Entry 1I33 (X-ray diffraction, 3.00 A resolution); this record covers chains A and C of the 4 polymer chains in the assembly.

# Chain A (and C)
Name: Glyceraldehyde 3-phosphate dehydrogenase
Organism: Leishmania mexicana
Notes: EC 1.2.1.12; chain C of this document is another copy of the same molecule, construct and numbering; everything in this record applies to it too
Reference sequence: Q27890 (G3PG_LEIME); numbering as in UniProt (aligned over 1-360)
Sequence (360 residues; numbered 1 to 360; the number before each row is that of its first residue):
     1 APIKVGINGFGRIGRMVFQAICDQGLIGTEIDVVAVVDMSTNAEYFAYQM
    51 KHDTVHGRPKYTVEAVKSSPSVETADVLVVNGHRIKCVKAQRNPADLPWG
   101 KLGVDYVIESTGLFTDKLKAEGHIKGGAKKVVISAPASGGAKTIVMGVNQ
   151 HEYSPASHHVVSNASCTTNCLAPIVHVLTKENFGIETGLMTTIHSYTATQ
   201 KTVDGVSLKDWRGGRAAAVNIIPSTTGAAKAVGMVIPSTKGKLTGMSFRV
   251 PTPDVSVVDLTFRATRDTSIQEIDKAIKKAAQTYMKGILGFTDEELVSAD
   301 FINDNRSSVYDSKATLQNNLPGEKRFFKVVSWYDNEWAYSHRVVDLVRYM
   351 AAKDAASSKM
Not modelled in the structure: 359-360
Residues lining bound ligands: INHIBITORS (TND; n-1,2,3,4-tetrahydronaphth-1-yl-2'-[3,5-dimethoxybenzamido]-2'-deoxy-adenosine): Asn8, Gly9, Phe10, Gly11, Val37, Asp38, Met39, Ser40, Tyr45, Phe46, Ala90, Gln91, Arg92, Thr111, Leu113, Phe114
What the authors report for this chain:
  - binding site for INHIBITORS: Asp38, Met39, Arg92, Leu113

# Interface between chain A and chain C
Residue-residue contacts (14; chain A residue first):
  Tyr48(A) - Glu295(C)  hydrogen bond (side chain-backbone)
  Lys51(A) - Glu294(C)  salt bridge
  His52(A) - Glu294(C)  salt bridge
  His52(A) - Leu296(C)
  His52(A) - Asp300(C)  salt bridge
  Thr54(A) - Ala299(C)
  Arg58(A) - Asp300(C)  hydrogen bond (side chain-backbone)
  Glu294(A) - Lys51(C)  salt bridge
  Glu294(A) - His52(C)  salt bridge
  Glu295(A) - Tyr48(C)  hydrogen bond (backbone-side chain)
  Leu296(A) - His52(C)
  Ala299(A) - Thr54(C)
  Asp300(A) - His52(C)
  Asp300(A) - Arg58(C)  hydrogen bond (backbone-side chain)
Interface residues without a listed pair, chain A (11 interface residues in all): Asp53
Interface residues without a listed pair, chain C (11 interface residues in all): Asp53

# Overview
Chain A and chain C each contribute 11 residues to their interface, with 4 hydrogen bonds and 5 salt bridges.
Among the polar pairs are Lys51(A)-Glu294(C), His52(A)-Glu294(C) and His52(A)-Asp300(C). Ligands of chain A:
INHIBITORS. From the paper: a binding site for INHIBITORS at Asp38(A), Met39(A) and Arg92(A) among others.
Both chains are Glyceraldehyde 3-phosphate dehydrogenase (Leishmania mexicana). Entry 1I33 (Leishmania
mexicana glyceraldehyde-3-phosphate dehydrogenase in complex with inhibitors) was determined by X-ray
diffraction together with 1I32 from the same study.
